PDB entry 5MWF | X-ray diffraction, 2.80 A resolution | chain A

Chain A:
Protein: Protein jagged-2
From: Homo sapiens
UniProt: Q9Y219 (JAG2_HUMAN); residue numbers follow UniProt; this construct covers 27-309
Chain sequence (293 residues; numbered 27 to 319; the number before each row is that of its first residue):
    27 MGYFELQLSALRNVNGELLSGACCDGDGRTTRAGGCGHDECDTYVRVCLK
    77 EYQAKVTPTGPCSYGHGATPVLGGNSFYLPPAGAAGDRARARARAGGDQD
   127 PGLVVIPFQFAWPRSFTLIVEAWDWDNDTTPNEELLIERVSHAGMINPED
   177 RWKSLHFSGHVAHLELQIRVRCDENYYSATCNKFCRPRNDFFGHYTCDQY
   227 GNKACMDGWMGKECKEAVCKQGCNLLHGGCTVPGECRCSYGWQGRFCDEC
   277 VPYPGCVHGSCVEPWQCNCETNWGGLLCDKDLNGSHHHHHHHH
Unresolved in the structure: 57-59, 120-123, 310-319
Construct notes: expression tag (310-319)
Disulfides: Cys49-Cys62, Cys50-Cys67, Cys74-Cys88, Cys198-Cys207, Cys211-Cys223, Cys231-Cys240, Cys245-Cys256, Cys249-Cys262, Cys264-Cys273, Cys276-Cys287, Cys282-Cys293, Cys295-Cys304
Glycans and other covalent adducts: glycan linked to Asn153
Metal / ion sites: Ca2+ site 1: Cys50, Asp51, Asp150, Asp152; Ca2+ site 2: Asp51, Asp65, Glu66, Asp68; Ca2+ site 3: Asp51, Asp68, Asp150, Trp151, Asp152
Swiss-Prot annotation at these positions:
  - glycosylation: Asn153 (N-linked (GlcNAc...) asparagine)
  - natural variant: Cys74 (C74S: In LGMDR27; uncertain significance), Thr95 (T95A: In LGMDR27; uncertain significance), Glu164 (E164K: In LGMDR27; uncertain significance), Ala243 (A243D: In LGMDR27; uncertain significance)
Reported in the primary citation:
  - post-translational modification sites: Asn153
  - binding site for alpha-L-fucopyranose: Trp151

Summary:
Cys50, Asp51, Asp150 and Asp152 coordinate Ca2+ site 1. The Ca2+ site 2 is built by Asp51, Asp65, Glu66 and
Asp68. The paper reports a binding site for alpha-L-fucopyranose at Trp151; a modification site at Asn153.
Chain A is Protein jagged-2 (Homo sapiens); the structure, Human Jagged2 C2-EGF2, was determined by X-ray
diffraction (same publication as 5MVX, 5MW5, 5MW7 and 5MWB).
